5NF4 - chain A; structure by X-ray diffraction, 1.75 A resolution.

Chain A:
Name: Minor fimbrium tip subunit Mfa3
From: Porphyromonas gingivalis ATCC 33277
UniProt: B2RHG3 (MFA3_PORG3); residue numbers follow UniProt; this construct covers 23-446
Amino-acid sequence (451 residues; numbered -4 to 446; the number before each row is that of its first residue; numbers below 1 keep their minus sign (Met-4 is residue -4)):
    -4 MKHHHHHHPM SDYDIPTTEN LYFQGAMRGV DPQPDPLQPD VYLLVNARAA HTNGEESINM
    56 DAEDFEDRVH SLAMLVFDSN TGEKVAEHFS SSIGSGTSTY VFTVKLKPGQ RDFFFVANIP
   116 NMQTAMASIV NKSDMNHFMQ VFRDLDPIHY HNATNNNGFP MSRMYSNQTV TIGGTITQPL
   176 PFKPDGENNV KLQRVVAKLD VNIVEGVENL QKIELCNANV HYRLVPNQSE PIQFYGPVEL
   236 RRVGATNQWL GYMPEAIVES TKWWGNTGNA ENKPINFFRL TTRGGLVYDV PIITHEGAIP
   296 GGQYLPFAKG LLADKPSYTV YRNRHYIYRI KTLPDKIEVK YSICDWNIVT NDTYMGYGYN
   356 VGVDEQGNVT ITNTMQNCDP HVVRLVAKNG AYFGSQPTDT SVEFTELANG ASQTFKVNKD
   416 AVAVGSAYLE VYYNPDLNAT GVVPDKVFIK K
Not modelled in the structure: -4 to 33, 46-58, 342-446
Differences from the reference sequence: initiating methionine (-4); expression tag (-3 to 22)
From the paper describing this entry:
  - post-translational modification sites: Arg43 (citing earlier work)
  - contacts within the chain: Asp62-Arg189, Arg189-Trp341 (cation-pi contact)

Summary:
From the paper: a modification site at Arg43; contacts within the chain involving Asp62, Arg189 and Trp341.
Chain A is Minor fimbrium tip subunit Mfa3 (Porphyromonas gingivalis ATCC 33277); the structure, The tip
fimbrial protein Mfa3 from Porphyromonas gingivalis with C-terminal truncation, was determined by X-ray
diffraction (same publication as 5NF2, 5NF3 and 5NFI).
